Entry 9G36 (electron microscopy, 3.21 A resolution); this record covers chains A and B.

== Chain A ==
Name: Mycobactin import ATP-binding/permease protein IrtA
From: Mycolicibacterium thermoresistibile ATCC 19527
Notes: EC 7.2.2.-
UniProtKB: G7CBF5 (IRTA_MYCT3); numbering as in UniProt (aligned over 315-908)
Chain sequence (595 residues; numbered 314 to 908; the number before each row is that of its first residue):
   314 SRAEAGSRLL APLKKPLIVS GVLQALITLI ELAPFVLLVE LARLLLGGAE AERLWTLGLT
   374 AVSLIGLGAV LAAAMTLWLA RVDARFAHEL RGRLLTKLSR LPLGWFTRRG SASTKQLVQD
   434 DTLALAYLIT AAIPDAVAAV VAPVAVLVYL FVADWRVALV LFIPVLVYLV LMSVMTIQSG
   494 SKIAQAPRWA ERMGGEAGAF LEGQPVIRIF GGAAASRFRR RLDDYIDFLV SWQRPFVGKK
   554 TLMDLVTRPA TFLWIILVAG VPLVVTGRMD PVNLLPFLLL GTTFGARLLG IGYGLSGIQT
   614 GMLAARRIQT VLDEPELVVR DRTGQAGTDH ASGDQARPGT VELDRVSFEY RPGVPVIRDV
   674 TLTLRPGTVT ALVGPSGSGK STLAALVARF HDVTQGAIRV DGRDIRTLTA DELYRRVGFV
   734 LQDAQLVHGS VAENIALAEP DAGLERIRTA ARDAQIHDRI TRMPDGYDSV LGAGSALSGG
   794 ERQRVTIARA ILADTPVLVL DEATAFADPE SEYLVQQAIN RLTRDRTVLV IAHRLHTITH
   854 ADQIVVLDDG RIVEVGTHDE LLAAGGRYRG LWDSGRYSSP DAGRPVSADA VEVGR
Disordered / not traced: 314-315, 635-650, 889-908
Differences from the reference sequence: expression tag (314); engineered mutation A393 (His in G7CBF5), A439 (His in G7CBF5), A444 (His in G7CBF5)
UniProt features mapped onto this chain:
  - binding site (ATP): G687 to S694
Residues lining bound ligands: ADP (adenosine-5'-diphosphate): T420, R421, R422, Y663, V669, P688, S689, G690, S691, G692, K693, S694, T695, H846

== Chain B ==
Name: Mycobactin import ATP-binding/permease protein IrtB
From: Mycolicibacterium thermoresistibile ATCC 19527
Notes: EC 7.2.2.-
UniProtKB: G7CBF6 (IRTB_MYCT3); numbering as in UniProt (aligned over 1-579)
Chain sequence (586 residues; numbered 1 to 586; the number before each row is that of its first residue):
     1 MIRTLLRLVP AEKRGAVAGY AVLTLLSVLL RAVGAVLLIP LLAALFSDTP SDAWLWLGWL
    61 TAVTLAGWVT DTNTARLGFD LGFAVLSRTQ HDMADRLPNV AMSWFTPDNT ATARQAIAAT
   121 GPELAGLVVN LLTPLIGAAL LPAAIGVALL FVSVPLGLAA LAGVAVLFGA LALSGRLSRA
   181 ADKVAGETNS AFTERIIEFA RTQQALRAAR RVEPARSQVG SALAAQHGAG LRLLTMQIPG
   241 QVLFSLAGQV ALIGFAGMAV WLTVRGQLGV PEAIALIVVL VRYLEPFAAI ADLAPALETT
   301 RATLNRIQAV LDAPTLPAGR RRLDRTGAAP SIEFDDVRFS YGDEVVLDGV SFTLRPGNTT
   361 AIVGPSGSGK TTILSLIAGL QQPASGRVLL DGVDVTTLDP EARRAAVSVV FQHPYLFDGT
   421 LRDNVLVGDP EADPDDVTAA MRLARVDELL DRLPDGDATV VGEGGTALSG GERQRVSIAR
   481 ALLKPAPVLL VDEATSALDN ANEAAVVDAL TADPRPRTRV IVAHRLASIR HADRVLFVEA
   541 GRVVEDGAID ELLAAGGRFA QFWAQQQAAS EWAIGSTARA LEVLFQ
Disordered / not traced: 1, 320-326, 578-586
Differences from the reference sequence: expression tag (580-586)
UniProt features mapped onto this chain:
  - binding site (ATP): G364 to T371
Residues lining bound ligands: ADP (adenosine-5'-diphosphate): T106, Y341, E344, V346, G367, S368, G369, K370, T371, T372, Q412
From the paper describing this entry:
  - mutagenesis - Q249A, Q249F, Q249L, A256F, A256L, A256R: increased catalytic activity
  - mutagenesis - Q249R: unchanged catalytic activity

== Chain A / chain B interface ==
Contacting residue pairs - 200 pairs, chain A then chain B:
  E344(A) - S245(B)
  F348(A) - V281(B)  hydrophobic
  L351(A) - L252(B)  hydrophobic
  L351(A) - A256(B)  hydrophobic
  L354(A) - V260(B)  hydrophobic
  A355(A) - I274(B)  hydrophobic
  L358(A) - V270(B)  hydrophobic
  L359(A) - F46(B)  hydrophobic
  L359(A) - V270(B)  hydrophobic
  L359(A) - I274(B)  hydrophobic
  L367(A) - V260(B)  hydrophobic
  A374(A) - I253(B)  hydrophobic
  I378(A) - Q249(B)
  I378(A) - I253(B)  hydrophobic
  A382(A) - L246(B)  hydrophobic
  A385(A) - V242(B)  hydrophobic
  A386(A) - M236(B)
  A386(A) - I238(B)  hydrophobic
  T389(A) - P239(B)
  L390(A) - L234(B)  hydrophobic
  L390(A) - M236(B)  hydrophobic
  R394(A) - L234(B)
  A397(A) - H227(B)  hydrogen bond (backbone-side chain)
  A397(A) - L231(B)  hydrophobic
  H401(A) - A224(B)
  H401(A) - H227(B)
  R404(A) - F192(B)
  R404(A) - T193(B)
  R404(A) - I196(B)
  L408(A) - F199(B)
  L408(A) - R216(B)
  L408(A) - V219(B)  hydrophobic
  L408(A) - G220(B)
  L411(A) - I196(B)  hydrophobic
  L411(A) - F199(B)  hydrophobic
  L411(A) - Q203(B)
  L411(A) - R207(B)  hydrogen bond (backbone-side chain)
  S412(A) - F199(B)
  S412(A) - Q203(B)
  S412(A) - V212(B)
  L414(A) - R207(B)  hydrogen bond (backbone-side chain)
  L416(A) - Q204(B)
  F419(A) - A200(B)
  F419(A) - Q203(B)
  F419(A) - R207(B)
  T420(A) - Q204(B)
  T427(A) - I197(B)
  T427(A) - A200(B)
  K428(A) - I197(B)
  V431(A) - T193(B)
  V431(A) - I196(B)  hydrophobic
  V431(A) - I197(B)  hydrophobic
  Q432(A) - N189(B)
  Q432(A) - S190(B)
  Q432(A) - T193(B)  hydrogen bond
  Q432(A) - E194(B)
  T435(A) - N189(B)
  L436(A) - N189(B)
  G507(A) - R114(B)  hydrogen bond (backbone-side chain)
  G507(A) - A118(B)
  G508(A) - R114(B)
  A510(A) - I117(B)  hydrophobic
  G511(A) - R114(B)
  L514(A) - F105(B)  hydrophobic
  L514(A) - T110(B)
  E515(A) - Y415(B)
  Q517(A) - L97(B)
  Q517(A) - M102(B)
  Q517(A) - F105(B)
  P518(A) - F411(B)  hydrophobic
  V519(A) - F411(B)  hydrophobic
  V519(A) - Y415(B)  hydrophobic
  V519(A) - R480(B)
  I520(A) - R404(B)
  R521(A) - L97(B)  hydrogen bond (side chain-backbone)
  R521(A) - P98(B)  hydrogen bond (side chain-backbone)
  R521(A) - V100(B)  hydrogen bond (side chain-backbone)
  R521(A) - M102(B)  hydrogen bond
  R521(A) - F105(B)
  R521(A) - L380(B)
  R521(A) - R404(B)  hydrogen bond (backbone-side chain)
  I522(A) - R404(B)
  I522(A) - V409(B)  hydrophobic
  I522(A) - F411(B)  hydrophobic
  I522(A) - K484(B)  hydrogen bond (backbone-side chain)
  F523(A) - V409(B)
  F523(A) - V427(B)
  F523(A) - G428(B)
  F523(A) - K484(B)
  G524(A) - V427(B)
  R530(A) - F417(B)
  R530(A) - D418(B)
  F531(A) - A94(B)  hydrophobic
  F531(A) - I117(B)  hydrophobic
  R532(A) - H91(B)
  R532(A) - D95(B)  salt bridge
  L535(A) - Q90(B)
  Y538(A) - P122(B)
  I539(A) - S87(B)
  I539(A) - Q90(B)
  I539(A) - H91(B)
  L542(A) - L86(B)  hydrophobic
  L542(A) - G121(B)
  Q546(A) - F83(B)
  Q546(A) - A125(B)
  R547(A) - F83(B)
  V550(A) - F79(B)  hydrophobic
  K553(A) - F79(B)
  T554(A) - T72(B)
  T554(A) - A75(B)
  T554(A) - F79(B)
  L558(A) - W68(B)
  L558(A) - D71(B)
  R561(A) - D71(B)  salt bridge
  R561(A) - T133(B)
  P562(A) - E285(B)
  T564(A) - W68(B)  hydrogen bond
  W567(A) - T61(B)  hydrogen bond
  W567(A) - W68(B)  hydrophobic
  L570(A) - L38(B)  hydrophobic
  L570(A) - L41(B)  hydrophobic
  L570(A) - L60(B)  hydrophobic
  V574(A) - L45(B)  hydrophobic
  V574(A) - L57(B)  hydrophobic
  P575(A) - W54(B)  hydrophobic
  V577(A) - L45(B)  hydrophobic
  V578(A) - P50(B)
  V578(A) - W54(B)
  P584(A) - F46(B)
  V585(A) - F46(B)
  L587(A) - L45(B)  hydrophobic
  L588(A) - V278(B)  hydrophobic
  L591(A) - L42(B)  hydrophobic
  L591(A) - R282(B)  hydrogen bond (backbone-side chain)
  L592(A) - V281(B)  hydrophobic
  L592(A) - R282(B)  hydrogen bond (backbone-side chain)
  T595(A) - R282(B)
  T595(A) - E285(B)
  T596(A) - E285(B)
  Y606(A) - P295(B)
  V682(A) - I574(B)  hydrophobic
  F703(A) - Q204(B)
  D724(A) - R210(B)
  Y727(A) - R207(B)
  Y727(A) - A208(B)
  Y727(A) - R210(B)  hydrogen bond (backbone-side chain)
  R728(A) - R210(B)
  F732(A) - A208(B)  hydrophobic
  Q738(A) - R201(B)  hydrogen bond (side chain-backbone)
  Q738(A) - T202(B)
  Q738(A) - Q203(B)
  Q738(A) - Q204(B)  hydrogen bond (side chain-backbone)
  Q738(A) - A205(B)  hydrogen bond (side chain-backbone)
  L739(A) - R201(B)  hydrogen bond (backbone-side chain)
  L739(A) - T202(B)
  V740(A) - T202(B)
  H741(A) - E198(B)  salt bridge
  E746(A) - R211(B)  salt bridge
  L750(A) - A205(B)
  L750(A) - A209(B)  hydrophobic
  L750(A) - R211(B)
  A751(A) - A209(B)
  A751(A) - R210(B)  hydrogen bond (backbone-side chain)
  G785(A) - R201(B)
  A786(A) - R201(B)
  R802(A) - A205(B)
  A818(A) - W572(B)  hydrophobic
  F819(A) - A497(B)  hydrophobic
  F819(A) - R525(B)
  D821(A) - S366(B)  hydrogen bond
  P822(A) - Q566(B)  hydrogen bond (backbone-side chain)
  E823(A) - G364(B)
  E823(A) - P365(B)
  E823(A) - S366(B)
  E823(A) - K370(B)  salt bridge
  E823(A) - H524(B)  salt bridge
  E825(A) - R525(B)  salt bridge
  E825(A) - A569(B)
  E825(A) - W572(B)
  Y826(A) - A568(B)  hydrophobic
  Q829(A) - W572(B)  hydrogen bond
  N833(A) - S576(B)
  V843(A) - I574(B)  hydrophobic
  H846(A) - L498(B)
  R847(A) - A497(B)
  R847(A) - R525(B)
  R847(A) - W572(B)
  L848(A) - L498(B)  hydrophobic
  H849(A) - W572(B)
  T850(A) - W572(B)
  T850(A) - A573(B)
  T850(A) - I574(B)  hydrogen bond (backbone-backbone)
  T852(A) - A573(B)
  H853(A) - A573(B)
  H853(A) - I574(B)
  H853(A) - S576(B)
  A854(A) - I574(B)
  S887(A) - L498(B)
  G888(A) - L498(B)
  G888(A) - N500(B)
Interface residues without a listed pair, chain A (138 interface residues in all): P347, W368, V375, A387, A393, R398, T409, R413, Y440, M506, F513, A526, A527, D536, V543, A563, L566, V571, L630, A723, E752, P753, S791, A806, S824
Interface residues without a listed pair, chain B (135 interface residues in all): R31, S51, A53, T64, D80, A113, D182, A185, G186, L206, E213, L223, T235, Q237, V250, W261, T263, V264, I277, L316, A378, V407, S408, D423, A481, Q565, G575

== Summary ==
Chain A and chain B form an interface of 138 and 135 residues respectively; the contacts include 25 hydrogen
bonds and 7 salt bridges. Polar contacts include R532(A)-D95(B), R561(A)-D71(B) and H741(A)-E198(B). From the
paper: Q249A, Q249F and Q249L of chain B, among others, increase catalytic activity; Q249R of chain B leaves
catalytic activity unchanged; 7 substitutions were tested in all.
Chain A is Mycobactin import ATP-binding/permease protein IrtA and chain B is Mycobactin import
ATP-binding/permease protein IrtB, both from Mycolicibacterium thermoresistibile ATCC 19527; the structure,
Cryo-EM structure of IrtAB 3xHtoA mutant in inward-facing state in presence of mycobactin under turnover
conditions ..., was determined by electron microscopy together with 9FW3, 9FXC, 9G2K, 9G2L, 9G2M, 9G2S and 7
further entries from the same study.
